3HPV - chains B and C of the 4 polymer chains in the assembly; structure by X-ray diffraction, 2.30 A resolution.

== Chain B (and C) ==
Name: Catechol 2,3-dioxygenase
Source organism: Pseudomonas sp
Notes: EC 1.13.11.2; chain C of this document is another copy of the same molecule, construct and numbering; everything in this record applies to it too
UniProtKB: Q7WYF5 (Q7WYF5_9PSED); residue numbers follow UniProt; this construct covers 1-309
Amino-acid sequence (309 residues; each row starts with the number of its first residue):
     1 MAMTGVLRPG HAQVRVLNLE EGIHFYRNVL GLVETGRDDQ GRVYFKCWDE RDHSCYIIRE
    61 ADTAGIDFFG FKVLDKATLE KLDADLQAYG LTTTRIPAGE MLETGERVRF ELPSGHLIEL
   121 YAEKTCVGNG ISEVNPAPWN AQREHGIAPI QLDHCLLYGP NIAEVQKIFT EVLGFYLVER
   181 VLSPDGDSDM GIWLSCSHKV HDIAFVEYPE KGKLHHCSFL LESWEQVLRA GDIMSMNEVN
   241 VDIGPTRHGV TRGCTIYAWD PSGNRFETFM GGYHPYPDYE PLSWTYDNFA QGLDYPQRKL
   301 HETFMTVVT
Not modelled in the structure: 1, 290-309
Bound ions: Fe2+: His154, His216, Glu267
What the authors report for this chain:
  - catalytic residues: His154, His201, His216, His248, Tyr257, Glu267
  - self-association interface (contacts with another copy of this molecule): Glu144

== Interface between chain B and chain C ==
Pairs across the interface - 79 pairs, chain B then chain C:
  Ala2(B) - Ala2(C)
  Ala2(B) - Met3(C)
  Ala2(B) - Thr4(C)  hydrogen bond (backbone-backbone)
  Ala2(B) - Val6(C)  hydrogen bond (backbone-backbone)
  Ala2(B) - Gly174(C)
  Ala2(B) - Cys196(C)  hydrogen bond (backbone-backbone)
  Met3(B) - Ala2(C)
  Met3(B) - Met3(C)  hydrophobic
  Met3(B) - Ser197(C)
  Met3(B) - Pro277(C)
  Thr4(B) - Ala2(C)  hydrogen bond (backbone-backbone)
  Thr4(B) - Thr4(C)
  Val6(B) - Ala2(C)  hydrogen bond (backbone-backbone)
  Leu7(B) - Tyr276(C)
  Leu7(B) - Asp278(C)
  Arg8(B) - Tyr276(C)
  Arg8(B) - Asp278(C)  salt bridge
  Arg8(B) - Tyr279(C)
  Asp49(B) - Arg252(C)  salt bridge
  Asp49(B) - Tyr273(C)
  Arg51(B) - Tyr273(C)
  Arg51(B) - Tyr279(C)
  Arg51(B) - Glu280(C)  hydrogen bond (side chain-backbone)
  Lys72(B) - Asp278(C)  salt bridge
  Asn129(B) - Arg252(C)
  Ile131(B) - Arg252(C)
  Glu133(B) - Glu280(C)
  Glu133(B) - Pro281(C)
  Glu133(B) - Leu282(C)
  Glu133(B) - Ser283(C)  hydrogen bond (backbone-backbone)
  Val134(B) - Ser283(C)
  Asn135(B) - Ser283(C)  hydrogen bond (backbone-backbone)
  Asn135(B) - Trp284(C)
  Asn135(B) - Thr285(C)  hydrogen bond
  Asn135(B) - Asn288(C)
  Pro136(B) - Leu282(C)  hydrophobic
  Pro136(B) - Ser283(C)
  Pro136(B) - Trp284(C)
  Pro138(B) - Arg247(C)
  Pro138(B) - Arg252(C)  hydrogen bond (backbone-side chain)
  Ile150(B) - His274(C)
  Gln151(B) - His274(C)
  Gly174(B) - Ala2(C)
  Cys196(B) - Ala2(C)  hydrogen bond (backbone-backbone)
  Ser197(B) - Met3(C)
  Ser197(B) - His198(C)
  His198(B) - Met3(C)
  His198(B) - Ser197(C)
  His198(B) - His198(C)  hydrogen bond
  His198(B) - Lys199(C)
  Lys199(B) - His198(C)
  Lys199(B) - Tyr276(C)
  Leu220(B) - His274(C)
  Arg252(B) - Asp49(C)  salt bridge
  Arg252(B) - Asn129(C)
  His274(B) - Ile150(C)
  His274(B) - Gln151(C)
  His274(B) - Leu220(C)
  Tyr276(B) - Leu7(C)
  Tyr276(B) - Arg8(C)
  Tyr276(B) - Lys199(C)
  Pro277(B) - Met3(C)  hydrophobic
  Pro277(B) - Leu74(C)  hydrophobic
  Asp278(B) - Leu7(C)
  Asp278(B) - Arg8(C)  salt bridge
  Asp278(B) - Lys72(C)  salt bridge
  Tyr279(B) - Arg8(C)
  Tyr279(B) - Arg51(C)
  Glu280(B) - Arg51(C)  hydrogen bond (backbone-side chain)
  Leu282(B) - Arg51(C)
  Leu282(B) - Glu133(C)
  Ser283(B) - Glu133(C)  hydrogen bond (backbone-backbone)
  Ser283(B) - Val134(C)
  Ser283(B) - Asn135(C)  hydrogen bond (backbone-backbone)
  Trp284(B) - Asn135(C)
  Trp284(B) - Pro136(C)  hydrophobic
  Thr285(B) - Val134(C)
  Thr285(B) - Asn135(C)  hydrogen bond (backbone-side chain)
  Asn288(B) - Asn135(C)  hydrogen bond
Other interface residues (no listed pair), chain B (45 interface residues in all): Trp48, Glu50, Asp52, Leu74, Ser132, Ala137, Trp139, Glu225, Tyr273
Other interface residues (no listed pair), chain C (42 interface residues in all): Gly5, Trp48, Asp52, Glu225

== In short ==
Chain B and chain C form an interface of 45 and 42 residues respectively, with 17 hydrogen bonds and 6 salt
bridges. Polar contacts include Arg8(B)-Asp278(C), Asp49(B)-Arg252(C) and Lys72(B)-Asp278(C). His154(B),
His216(B) and Glu267(B) form the Fe2+ site. From the paper: catalytic residues His154(B), His201(B) and
His216(B) among others; a self-association interface involving Glu144(B).
Both chains are Catechol 2,3-dioxygenase (Pseudomonas sp). Entry 3HPV (Crystal Structure Analysis of the
2,3-dioxygenase LapB from Pseudomonas sp. KL28) was determined by X-ray diffraction together with 3HPY and
3HQ0 from the same study.
